PDB entry 8IHP | electron microscopy, 3.00 A resolution | chains G and K of the 15 polymer chains in the assembly

[Chain G]
Molecule: Spike glycoprotein E2
Organism: Semliki Forest virus
UniProt: P03315 (POLS_SFV); residues 1-422 here correspond to UniProt positions 334-755 (UniProt number = residue number + 333)
Sequence (422 residues; numbered 1 to 422; the number before each row is that of its first residue):
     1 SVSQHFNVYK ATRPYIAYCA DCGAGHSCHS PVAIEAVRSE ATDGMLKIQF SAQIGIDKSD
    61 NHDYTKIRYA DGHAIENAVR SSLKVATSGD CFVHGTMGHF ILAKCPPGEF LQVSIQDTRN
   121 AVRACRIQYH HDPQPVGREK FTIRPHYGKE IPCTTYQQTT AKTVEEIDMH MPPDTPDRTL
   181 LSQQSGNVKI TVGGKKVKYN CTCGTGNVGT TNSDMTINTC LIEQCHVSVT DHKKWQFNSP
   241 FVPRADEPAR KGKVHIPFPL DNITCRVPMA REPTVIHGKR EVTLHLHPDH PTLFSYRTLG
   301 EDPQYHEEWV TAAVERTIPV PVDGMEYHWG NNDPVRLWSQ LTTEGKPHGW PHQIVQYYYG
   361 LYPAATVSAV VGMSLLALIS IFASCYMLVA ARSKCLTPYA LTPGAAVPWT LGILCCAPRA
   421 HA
Unresolved in the structure: 1, 419-422
Sequence notes: conflict Lys162 (Glu495 in P03315)
Curated features (UniProtKB/Swiss-Prot):
  - region: Ala390 to Lys394 (Interaction with the capsid protein), Cys395 to Cys415 (Transient transmembrane before p62-6K protein processing)
  - site: Ala422 (Cleavage)
  - lipidation: Cys385 (S-stearoyl cysteine), Cys395 (S-stearoyl cysteine), Cys415 (S-palmitoyl cysteine), Cys416 (S-palmitoyl cysteine)
  - glycosylation (N-linked (GlcNAc...) asparagine): Asn200, Asn262
Disulfide bonds: Cys19-Cys125, Cys22-Cys28, Cys91-Cys105, Cys153-Cys265, Cys201-Cys225, Cys203-Cys220
Covalent attachments: N-acetylglucosamine (NAG) linked to Asn200, Asn262

[Chain K]
Molecule: Spike glycoprotein E1
Organism: Semliki Forest virus
UniProt: P03315 (POLS_SFV); residues 1-438 here correspond to UniProt positions 816-1253 (UniProt number = residue number + 815)
Sequence (438 residues; numbered 1 to 438; the number before each row is that of its first residue):
     1 YEHSTVMPNV VGFPYKAHIE RPGYSPLTLQ MQVVETSLEP TLNLEYITCE YKTVVPSPYV
    61 KCCGASECST KEKPDYQCKV YTGVYPFMWG GAYCFCDSEN TQLSEAYVDR SDVCRHDHAS
   121 AYKAHTASLK AKVRVMYGNV NQTVDVYVNG DHAVTIGGTQ FIFGPLSSAW TPFDNKIVVY
   181 KDEVFNQDFP PYGSGQPGRF GDIQSRTVES NDLYANTALK LARPSPGMVH VPYTQTPSGF
   241 KYWLKEKGTA LNTKAPFGCQ IKTNPVRAMN CAVGNIPVSM NLPDSAFTRI VEAPTIIDLT
   301 CTVATCTHSS DFGGVLTLTY KTDKNGDCSV HSHSNVATLQ EATAKVKTAG KVTLHFSTAS
   361 ASPSFVVSLC SARATCSASC EPPKDHIVPY AASHSNVVFP DMSGTALSWV QKISGGLGAF
   421 AIGAILVLVV VTCIGLRR
Unresolved in the structure: 438
Sequence notes: variant Asp323 (Asn1138 in P03315)
Curated features (UniProtKB/Swiss-Prot):
  - region: Val84 to Thr101 (E1 fusion peptide loop)
  - site (Interaction with host receptor VLDLR): Asn325, Asp327, Asn335, Ala337, Thr338, Lys345, Lys347
  - lipidation: Cys433 (S-stearoyl cysteine)
  - glycosylation (N-linked (GlcNAc...) asparagine): Asn141, Asn270
Disulfide bonds: Cys49-Cys114, Cys62-Cys94, Cys63-Cys96, Cys259-Cys271, Cys301-Cys376, Cys306-Cys380, Cys328-Cys370
Covalent attachments: N-acetylglucosamine (NAG) linked to Asn141

[How chain G and chain K interact]
Contacting residue pairs (16):
  His146(G) with Met228(K); His230(K)
  Tyr147(G) with Ala222(K); Arg223(K); His230(K); Pro232(K), hydrophobic
  Arg271(G) with Thr234(K); Gln235(K), hydrogen bond (side chain-backbone); Pro237(K)
  Glu272(G) with Lys220(K), salt bridge
  His285(G) with Arg199(K)
  His287(G) with Gly198(K); Arg199(K); Thr236(K); Pro237(K)
  Glu315(G) with Arg199(K), salt bridge
Other interface residues (no listed pair), chain G (9 interface residues in all): Thr274, Ala313
Other interface residues (no listed pair), chain K (13 interface residues in all): Tyr242

[In short]
Chain G and chain K form an interface of 9 and 13 residues respectively; the contacts include 1 hydrogen bond
and 2 salt bridges. Polar pairs include Glu272(G)-Lys220(K), Glu315(G)-Arg199(K) and Arg271(G)-Gln235(K).
Chain G is Spike glycoprotein E2 and chain K is Spike glycoprotein E1, both from Semliki Forest virus; the
structure, Structure of Semliki Forest virus VLP in complex with the receptor VLDLR-LA3, was determined by
electron microscopy.
